4NID - chains A and B of the 3 polymer chains in the assembly; structure by X-ray diffraction, 1.58 A resolution.

Chain A:
Molecule: Alpha-ketoglutarate-dependent dioxygenase AlkB
Organism: Escherichia coli
Notes: EC 1.14.11.33
UniProtKB: P05050 (ALKB_ECOLI); numbering as in UniProt (aligned over 12-216)
Chain sequence (205 residues; each row starts with the number of its first residue):
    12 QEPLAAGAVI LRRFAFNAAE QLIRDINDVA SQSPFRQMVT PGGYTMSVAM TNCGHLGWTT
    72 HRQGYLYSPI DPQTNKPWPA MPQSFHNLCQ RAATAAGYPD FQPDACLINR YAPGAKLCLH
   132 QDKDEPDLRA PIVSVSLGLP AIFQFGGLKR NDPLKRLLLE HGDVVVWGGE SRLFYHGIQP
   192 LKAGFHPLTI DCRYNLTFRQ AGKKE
Disordered / not traced: 215-216
Differences from the reference sequence: engineered mutation Cys-129 (Ser in P05050)
Metal / ion sites: Mn2+: His-131, Asp-133, His-187 (together with 2-oxoglutaric acid)
Small-molecule neighbours: 2-oxoglutaric acid (AKG): Leu-118, Asn-120, Tyr-122, Leu-128, His-131, Asp-133, Ser-145, Phe-154, Leu-170, His-187, Ile-189, Arg-204, Asn-206, Thr-208
UniProt features mapped onto this chain:
  - binding site (substrate): Trp-69, Tyr-76 to Tyr-78, Asp-135, Arg-161
  - binding site (2-oxoglutarate): Asn-120 to Tyr-122, Arg-204 to Arg-210
  - binding site (Fe cation): His-131, Asp-133, His-187
  - mutagenesis: Thr-51 (T51A: Slightly reduced activity towards single-stranded DNA containing 1-methyladenine. Reduces affinity for undamaged DNA), Trp-69 (W69A: Abolishes activity towards single-stranded DNA containing 1-methyladenine), Tyr-76 (Y76A: Reduces affinity for damaged DNA and activity towards single-stranded DNA containing 1-methyladenine), Asp-135 (D135A: Abolishes activity towards single-stranded DNA containing 1-methyladenine. Alters substrate specificity, so that the enzyme gains activity towards single-stranded DNA containing 1-methylguanine), Arg-161 (R161A: No effect on enzyme activity. Decreases affinity for damaged DNA)

Chain B:
Molecule: 13-nt DNA strand
Sequence (13 nucleotides; numbered 1 to 13; the number before each row is that of its first residue):
     1 TAGGTAAXAX CGT
Disordered / not traced: 1
Modified residues: 6MA (N6-methyl-deoxy-adenosine-5'-monophosphate) at position 8; 2YR (2'-deoxy-N-(2-sulfanylethyl)cytidine 5'-(dihydrogen phosphate)) at position 10

Interface between chain A and chain B:
Contacting residue pairs - 28 pairs, chain A then chain B:
  Thr-51(A) / DA7(B)  phosphate contact
  Thr-51(A) / DA9(B)  sugar contact
  Pro-52(A) / DA6(B)  phosphate contact
  Pro-52(A) / DA7(B)  phosphate contact
  Gly-53(A) / DA7(B)  hydrogen bond to the phosphate
  Tyr-55(A) / DA9(B)  phosphate contact
  Tyr-55(A) / 2YR_10(B)  sugar contact
  Met-57(A) / 6MA_8(B)  phosphate contact
  Met-57(A) / DA9(B)  phosphate contact
  Trp-69(A) / 6MA_8(B)  base contact
  Gly-75(A) / DA6(B)  phosphate contact
  Tyr-76(A) / DA6(B)  hydrogen bond to the phosphate
  Tyr-76(A) / DA7(B)  sugar contact
  Tyr-76(A) / 6MA_8(B)  hydrogen bond to the phosphate
  Tyr-78(A) / 6MA_8(B)  base contact
  Lys-127(A) / 2YR_10(B)  salt bridge to the phosphate
  Leu-128(A) / 6MA_8(B)  sugar contact
  Leu-128(A) / DA9(B)  phosphate contact
  Cys-129(A) / 6MA_8(B)  sugar contact
  Cys-129(A) / DA9(B)  hydrogen bond to the phosphate
  Cys-129(A) / 2YR_10(B)  covalent bond
  Leu-130(A) / 6MA_8(B)  phosphate contact
  His-131(A) / 6MA_8(B)  hydrogen bond to the sugar
  Gln-132(A) / 6MA_8(B)  base contact
  Asp-133(A) / 6MA_8(B)  base contact
  Lys-134(A) / DT5(B)  phosphate contact
  Arg-161(A) / DA9(B)  base contact
  Arg-210(A) / 6MA_8(B)  base contact
Interface residues without a listed pair, chain A (22 interface residues in all): Ser-58, Met-61, Leu-118

Overview:
22 residues of chain A and 6 residues of chain B are in contact, with 1 covalent bond, 5 hydrogen bonds and 1
salt bridge. Among the polar pairs are His-131(A)/6MA_8(B), Gly-53(A)/DA7(B) and Tyr-76(A)/DA6(B). Bound to
chain A: 2-oxoglutaric acid.
Chain A is Alpha-ketoglutarate-dependent dioxygenase AlkB (Escherichia coli) and chain B is a 13-nt DNA
strand; the structure, Crystal structure of AlkB protein with cofactors bound to dsDNA containing m6A, was
determined by X-ray diffraction (same publication as 4NIG, 4NIH and 4NII).
